1E6D - chains H and L of the 3 polymer chains in the assembly; structure by X-ray diffraction, 2.30 A resolution.

# Chain H
Molecule: Photosynthetic reaction center H subunit
From: Rhodobacter sphaeroides
UniProtKB: P11846 (RCEH_RHOSH); numbering as in UniProt (aligned over 1-260)
Amino-acid sequence (260 residues; numbered 1 to 260; the number before each row is that of its first residue):
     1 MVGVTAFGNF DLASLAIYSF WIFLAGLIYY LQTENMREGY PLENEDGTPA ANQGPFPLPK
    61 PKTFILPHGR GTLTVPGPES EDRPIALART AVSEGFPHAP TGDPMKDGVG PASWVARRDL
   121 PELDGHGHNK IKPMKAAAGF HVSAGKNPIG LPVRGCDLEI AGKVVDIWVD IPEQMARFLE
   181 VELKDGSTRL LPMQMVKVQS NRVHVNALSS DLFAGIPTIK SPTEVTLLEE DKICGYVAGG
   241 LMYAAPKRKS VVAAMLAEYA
Unresolved in the structure: 1-10, 251-260

# Chain L
Molecule: Photosynthetic reaction center L subunit
From: Rhodobacter sphaeroides
UniProtKB: P02954 (RCEL_RHOSH); residues 1-281 here = UniProt positions 1-281
Amino-acid sequence (281 residues; numbered 1 to 281; the number before each row is that of its first residue):
     1 ALLSFERKYR VPGGTLVGGN LFDFWVGPFY VGFFGVATFF FAALGIILIA WSAVLQGTWN
    61 PQLISVYPPA LEYGLGGAPL AKGGLWQIIT ICATGAFVSW ALREVEICRK LGIGYHIPFA
   121 FAFAILAYLT LVLFRPVMMG AWGYAFPYGI WTHLDWVSNT GYTYGNFHYN PAHMIAISFF
   181 FTNALALALH GALVLSAANP EKGKEMRTPD HEDTFFRDLV GYSIGTLGIH RLGLLLSLSA
   241 VFFSALCMII TGTIWFDQWV DWWQWWVKLP WWANIPGGIN G
Bound ions: bacteriochlorophyll a Mg site 1 near H153 (its only coordinating residue here); bacteriochlorophyll a Mg site 2 near H173 (its only coordinating residue here); Fe ion: H190, H230 (shared with 3 residues of chain M)
Residues lining bound ligands:
  - bacteriochlorophyll a (BCL), molecule 1: I46, Y128, L131, F146, I150, W151, H153, L154, W156, V157
  - bacteriochlorophyll a (BCL), molecule 2: F97, F121, A124, I125, A127, Y128, L131, W156, V157, S158, T160, G161, Y162, N166, F167, H168, H173, A176, I177, F180, F181, V241, S244, A245, C247, M248
  - bacteriochlorophyll a (BCL), molecule 3: V157, Y162, H168, F181
  - bacteriochlorophyll a (BCL), molecule 4: H168, M174, I177, S178, F181, T182, L185
  - bacteriopheophytin a (BPH), molecule 1: T38, F41, A42, G45, I49, I89, C92, A93, A96, F97, W100, E104, I117, A120, F121, F123, A124, Y128, F146, Y148, G149, I150, H153, F180, S237, L238, V241
  - bacteriopheophytin a (BPH), molecule 2: F181, A184, L185, A188, L189, F216, L219, V220
  - ubiquinone-10 (U10), molecule 1: F29, Y30, V31, G35, T38, F39, W100, R103
  - ubiquinone-10 (U10), molecule 2: P171, I175, S178, F179, T182, A186, L189, H190, L193, F216, Y222, S223, I224, G225, I229, L232, F243, L246, I250

# Interface between chain H and chain L
Contacting residue pairs - 70 pairs, chain H then chain L:
  G39(H) - L3(L)
  G39(H) - S4(L)  hydrogen bond (backbone-backbone)
  G39(H) - F5(L)
  Y40(H) - L3(L)  hydrophobic
  L42(H) - A1(L)  hydrophobic
  L42(H) - L2(L)
  L42(H) - L3(L)  hydrophobic
  E43(H) - A1(L)
  E43(H) - L2(L)  hydrogen bond (backbone-backbone)
  E43(H) - S4(L)
  E45(H) - R7(L)
  A50(H) - A1(L)  hydrophobic
  K62(H) - N199(L)
  F64(H) - A198(L)
  F64(H) - M206(L)  hydrophobic
  I65(H) - G203(L)
  I65(H) - K204(L)
  I65(H) - E205(L)
  I65(H) - M206(L)  hydrogen bond (backbone-backbone)
  L66(H) - E205(L)
  P67(H) - M206(L)
  H68(H) - E205(L)
  E79(H) - S4(L)  hydrogen bond
  E81(H) - S4(L)
  E81(H) - F5(L)
  E81(H) - K8(L)  salt bridge
  L87(H) - R7(L)
  L87(H) - K8(L)
  L87(H) - V11(L)  hydrophobic
  A88(H) - R7(L)
  R89(H) - R7(L)
  G95(H) - F24(L)
  G95(H) - W25(L)  hydrogen bond (backbone-backbone)
  F96(H) - F24(L)  hydrophobic
  P97(H) - R10(L)
  P97(H) - V11(L)
  P97(H) - P12(L)
  P97(H) - D23(L)
  P97(H) - W25(L)
  H98(H) - R7(L)
  H98(H) - R10(L)  hydrogen bond (backbone-backbone)
  H98(H) - V11(L)
  H98(H) - P12(L)
  V109(H) - K8(L)
  G110(H) - K8(L)  hydrogen bond (backbone-backbone)
  G110(H) - Y9(L)
  G110(H) - V11(L)
  P111(H) - V11(L)
  P111(H) - K110(L)
  P111(H) - L111(L)
  P111(H) - G112(L)
  S113(H) - K8(L)
  S113(H) - Y9(L)
  W114(H) - K8(L)
  D124(H) - D210(L)
  G125(H) - T208(L)
  G125(H) - D210(L)  hydrogen bond (backbone-side chain)
  K130(H) - P209(L)
  K130(H) - D210(L)  salt bridge
  P172(H) - D210(L)
  E173(H) - P209(L)
  E173(H) - T226(L)  hydrogen bond
  M175(H) - L227(L)  hydrophobic
  A238(H) - G112(L)
  M242(H) - P12(L)
  M242(H) - G13(L)
  M242(H) - G14(L)
  M242(H) - R109(L)
  M242(H) - K110(L)
  Y243(H) - V11(L)
Other interface residues (no listed pair), chain H (42 interface residues in all): P41, R83, I85, E94, A99, P100, V115
Other interface residues (no listed pair), chain L (32 interface residues in all): D213

# Summary
Chain H and chain L form an interface of 42 and 32 residues respectively, with 9 hydrogen bonds and 2 salt
bridges. Among the polar pairs are E81(H)-K8(L), K130(H)-D210(L) and E79(H)-S4(L). Ligands of chain L: 4
copies of bacteriochlorophyll a, bacteriopheophytin a and ubiquinone-10.
Here chain H is Photosynthetic reaction center H subunit and chain L is Photosynthetic reaction center L
subunit, both from Rhodobacter sphaeroides. Entry 1E6D (Photosynthetic reaction center mutant with trp M115
replaced with phe (chain M, WM115F) phe M197 replaced ...) was determined by X-ray diffraction.
